8V5N - chains C and D of the 4 polymer chains in the assembly; structure by electron microscopy, 8.56 A resolution (very low resolution: no residue pairs are listed; an interface is given only as per-side residue counts).

# Chain C
Protein: DNA primase large subunit
Organism: Xenopus laevis
UniProt: A0A1L8G3G3 (A0A1L8G3G3_XENLA); residues 1-513 here = UniProt positions 1-513
Chain sequence (513 residues; row label = number of the first residue in the row):
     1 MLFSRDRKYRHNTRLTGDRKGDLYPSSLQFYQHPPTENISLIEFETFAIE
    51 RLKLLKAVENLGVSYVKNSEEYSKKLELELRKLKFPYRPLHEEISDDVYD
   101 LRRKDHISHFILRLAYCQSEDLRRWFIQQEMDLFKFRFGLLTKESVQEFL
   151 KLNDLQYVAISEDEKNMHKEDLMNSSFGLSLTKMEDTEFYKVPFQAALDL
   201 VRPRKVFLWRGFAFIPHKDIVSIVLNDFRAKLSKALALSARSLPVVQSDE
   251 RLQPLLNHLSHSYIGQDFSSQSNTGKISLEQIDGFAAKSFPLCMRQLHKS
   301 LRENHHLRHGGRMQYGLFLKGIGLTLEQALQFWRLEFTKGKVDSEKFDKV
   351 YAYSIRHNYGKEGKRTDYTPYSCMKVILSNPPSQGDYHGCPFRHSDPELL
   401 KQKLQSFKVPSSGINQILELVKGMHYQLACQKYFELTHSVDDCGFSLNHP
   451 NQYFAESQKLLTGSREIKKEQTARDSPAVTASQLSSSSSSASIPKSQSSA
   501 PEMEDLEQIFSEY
Disordered / not traced: 1-15, 265-513

# Chain D
Protein: DNA primase
Organism: Xenopus laevis
UniProt: Q800A4 (Q800A4_XENLA); numbering as in UniProt (aligned over 1-420)
Chain sequence (423 residues; each row starts with the number of its first residue; numbers below 1 keep their minus sign (Gly-2 is residue -2)):
    -2 GPHMDLSVYDPASLPDVLPLYYRRLFPFYQYFRWLNYGGVVKNYFQHREF
    48 SFTLKDDVYVRYQSFNNQSELEKEMQKMCPYKIDIGAVYSHRPSLHNTVK
    98 SGTFQAQEKELVFDIDMTDYDDVRRCCSSADICPKCWTLMTIAVRILDRA
   148 LAEDFGFKHRLWVYSGRRGVHCWVCDDSARKLSQAERSAVAEYLSVVKGG
   198 EETIKKVQLPETIHPFIGKSLKMVERYFEKYALVDQDILENKQCWDKVIA
   248 LVPEVARESLLREFSKARSSVERWDKLSSCLEATGKDFRRYSNIPKEIML
   298 QFCYPRLDVNVSKGLNHLLKSPFSVHPKTGRISVPIDCKKLDQFDPFSVP
   348 TISLICSELDNVSKKEEDEDSAGEGEPEAKKRTRDYKRTSLAPYIKVFEQ
   398 FLDKLDQSRKGELLNKSDLKKEF
Disordered / not traced: -2 to 5, 282-285, 360-378, 410-420
Sequence notes: expression tag (-2 to 0)
Metal / ion sites: Zn2+: Cys123, Cys124, Cys130, Cys133

# How chain C and chain D interact
At this resolution (9 A) residue pairs are not listed: 17 residues of chain C and 23 of chain D lie at the interface.

# Overview
17 residues of chain C and 23 residues of chain D are in contact. Cys123(D), Cys124(D), Cys130(D) and
Cys133(D) coordinate Zn2+.
Chain C is DNA primase large subunit and chain D is DNA primase, both from Xenopus laevis; the structure,
Tetramer core subcomplex (conformation 2) of Xenopus laevis DNA polymerase alpha-primase, was determined by
electron microscopy, deposited together with 8G99, 8G9F, 8G9L, 8G9N, 8G9O, 8UCU and 8 further entries.
